Entry 1VEN (X-ray diffraction, 2.02 A resolution); this record covers chain A.

# Chain A
Protein: Beta-amylase
Organism: Bacillus cereus
Notes: EC 3.2.1.2
Reference sequence: P36924 (AMYB_BACCE); residues 1-516 here correspond to UniProt positions 31-546 (UniProt number = residue number + 30)
Sequence (516 residues; numbered 1 to 516; the number before each row is that of its first residue):
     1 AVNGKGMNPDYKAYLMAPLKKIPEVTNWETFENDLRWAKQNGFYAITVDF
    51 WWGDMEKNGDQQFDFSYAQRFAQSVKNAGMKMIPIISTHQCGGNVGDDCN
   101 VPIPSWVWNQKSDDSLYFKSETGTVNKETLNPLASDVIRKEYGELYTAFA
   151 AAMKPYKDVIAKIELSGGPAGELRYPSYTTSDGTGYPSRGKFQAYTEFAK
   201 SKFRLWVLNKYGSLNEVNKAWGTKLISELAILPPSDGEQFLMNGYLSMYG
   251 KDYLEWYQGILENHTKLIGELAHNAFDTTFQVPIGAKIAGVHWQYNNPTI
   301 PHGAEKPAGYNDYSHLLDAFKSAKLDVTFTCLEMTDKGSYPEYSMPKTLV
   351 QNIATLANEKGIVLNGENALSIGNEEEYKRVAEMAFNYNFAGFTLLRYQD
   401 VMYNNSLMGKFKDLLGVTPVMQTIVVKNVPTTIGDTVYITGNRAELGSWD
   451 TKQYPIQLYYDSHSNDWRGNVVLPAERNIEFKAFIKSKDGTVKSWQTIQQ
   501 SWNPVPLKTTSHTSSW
Cystine bridges: Cys-91/Cys-99
Sequence notes: engineered mutation Glu-164 (Tyr194 in P36924)
Ion coordination: Ca2+: Glu-56, Asp-60, Gln-61, Glu-141, Glu-144
Residues lining bound ligands:
  - alpha-D-glucopyranose (GLC), molecule 1: Met-16, Leu-19, Asp-49, Trp-51, Ile-85, Ser-87, His-89, Gln-90, Asn-94, Asp-97, Ala-170, Lys-287, Arg-397
  - alpha-D-glucopyranose (GLC), molecule 2: Val-95, Tyr-178, Tyr-186, His-292, Trp-293, Cys-331, Met-334, Ala-369, Leu-370

# In short
Chain A binds alpha-D-glucopyranose. The Ca2+ site is built by Glu-56, Asp-60, Gln-61, Glu-141 and Glu-144.
Chain A is Beta-amylase (Bacillus cereus); the structure, Crystal Structure Analysis of Y164E/maltose of
Bacilus cereus Beta-amylase at pH 4.6, was determined by X-ray diffraction, deposited together with 1VEM, 1VEO
and 1VEP.
